8I09 - chains A and C of the 3 polymer chains in the assembly; structure by X-ray diffraction, 1.80 A resolution.

# Chain A (and C)
Protein: Serine acetyltransferase
Organism: Salmonella enterica subsp. enterica serovar Typhimurium
Notes: EC 2.3.1.30; chain C of this document is another copy of the same molecule, construct and numbering; everything in this record applies to it too
UniProt: A0A0D6I3Y9 (A0A0D6I3Y9_SALTM); residues 2-272 here = UniProt positions 2-272
Amino-acid sequence (280 residues; numbered -7 to 272; the number before each row is that of its first residue; numbers below 1 keep their minus sign (Met-7 is residue -7)):
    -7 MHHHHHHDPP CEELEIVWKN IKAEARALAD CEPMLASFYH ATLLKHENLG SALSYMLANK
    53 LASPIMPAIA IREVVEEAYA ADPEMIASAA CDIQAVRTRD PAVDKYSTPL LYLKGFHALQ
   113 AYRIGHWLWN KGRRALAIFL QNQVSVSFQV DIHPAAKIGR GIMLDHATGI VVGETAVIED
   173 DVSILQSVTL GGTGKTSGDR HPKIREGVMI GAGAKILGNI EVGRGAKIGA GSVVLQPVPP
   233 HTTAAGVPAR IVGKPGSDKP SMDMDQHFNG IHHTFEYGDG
Unresolved in the structure: -7 to 1, 248-272
Differences from the reference sequence: initiating methionine (-7); expression tag (-6 to 1)
Disulfides: Cys3-Cys83
Residues lining bound ligands:
  - cysteine (CYS), molecule 1: Asp92, Pro93, Ala94, Asp157, His158
  - cysteine (CYS), molecule 2: Val163, Gly165, Leu182, Gly183, Gly184, Arg192, His193
  - butyl 3,4,5-tris(oxidanyl)benzoate (NF0), molecule 1: Leu177, Met201, Ile202, Gly203, Lys219, Ile220, Gly221, Ala222, Ala237
  - butyl 3,4,5-tris(oxidanyl)benzoate (NF0), molecule 2: Gly184, Thr185, Gly186, Leu209, Val225, Leu227
What the authors report for this chain:
  - binding site for butyl 3,4,5-tris(oxidanyl)benzoate: Gly184, Leu209, Lys219, Ile220, Ala222, Leu227, Ala237

# How chain A and chain C interact
Pairs across the interface (39):
  Pro56(A) with Asn51(C)
  Ile57(A) with Phe30(C); Lys52(C)
  Met58(A) with Leu27(C), hydrophobic
  Arg125(A) with Glu24(C), salt bridge; Met26(C)
  Ala127(A) with Leu27(C), hydrophobic; Tyr31(C); Tyr104(C)
  Leu128(A) with Leu27(C)
  Ile130(A) with Tyr104(C), hydrophobic
  Phe131(A) with Tyr104(C), hydrophobic
  Asn134(A) with Tyr104(C), hydrogen bond (side chain-backbone); Leu105(C)
  Ser137(A) with Lys106(C), hydrogen bond; Gln141(C)
  Val138(A) with Lys106(C); Ser139(C); Gln141(C), hydrogen bond (backbone-side chain)
  Gln141(A) with Gln141(C)
  Asp143(A) with His158(C), salt bridge
  Gly161(A) with Thr160(C)
  Val163(A) with His158(C); Gln178(C)
  Thr181(A) with Gln178(C), hydrogen bond; Ala204(C)
  Thr185(A) with Lys219(C), hydrogen bond (backbone-side chain)
  Lys187(A) with Met201(C)
  Thr188(A) with Pro93(C)
  Ser189(A) with Pro93(C)
  Arg192(A) with Pro93(C); Ala94(C)
  Lys207(A) with Ala204(C); Gly205(C); Ala222(C); Gly223(C)
  Leu209(A) with Ala222(C), hydrophobic
  Val225(A) with Ala222(C)
  Val239(A) with Gly238(C)
Also at the interface, not in a pair above, chain A (30 interface residues in all): Glu65, Gln135, His145, Glu166, Gly186
Also at the interface, not in a pair above, chain C (26 interface residues in all): Phe140, Val239

# Summary
The interface between chain A and chain C involves 30 residues on one side and 26 on the other; the contacts
include 5 hydrogen bonds and 2 salt bridges. Polar contacts include Arg125(A)-Glu24(C), Asp143(A)-His158(C)
and Asn134(A)-Tyr104(C). From the paper: a binding site for butyl 3,4,5-tris(oxidanyl)benzoate at Gly184(A),
Leu209(A) and Lys219(A) among others.
Both chains are Serine acetyltransferase (Salmonella enterica subsp. enterica serovar Typhimurium). Entry 8I09
(Crystal structure of serine acetyltransferase from Salmonella typhimurium complexed with butyl gallate) was
determined by X-ray diffraction, deposited together with 8I04 and 8I06.
